Entry 3B2Q (X-ray diffraction, 2.10 A resolution); this record covers chains A and B.

== Chain A (and B) ==
Name: V-type ATP synthase beta chain
Organism: Methanosarcina mazei
Notes: EC 3.6.3.14; chain B of this document is another copy of the same molecule, construct and numbering; everything in this record applies to it too
Reference sequence: Q60187 (VATB_METMA); residues 1-460 here = UniProt positions 1-460
Amino-acid sequence (469 residues; row label = number of the first residue in the row; numbers below 1 keep their minus sign (Met-8 is residue -8)):
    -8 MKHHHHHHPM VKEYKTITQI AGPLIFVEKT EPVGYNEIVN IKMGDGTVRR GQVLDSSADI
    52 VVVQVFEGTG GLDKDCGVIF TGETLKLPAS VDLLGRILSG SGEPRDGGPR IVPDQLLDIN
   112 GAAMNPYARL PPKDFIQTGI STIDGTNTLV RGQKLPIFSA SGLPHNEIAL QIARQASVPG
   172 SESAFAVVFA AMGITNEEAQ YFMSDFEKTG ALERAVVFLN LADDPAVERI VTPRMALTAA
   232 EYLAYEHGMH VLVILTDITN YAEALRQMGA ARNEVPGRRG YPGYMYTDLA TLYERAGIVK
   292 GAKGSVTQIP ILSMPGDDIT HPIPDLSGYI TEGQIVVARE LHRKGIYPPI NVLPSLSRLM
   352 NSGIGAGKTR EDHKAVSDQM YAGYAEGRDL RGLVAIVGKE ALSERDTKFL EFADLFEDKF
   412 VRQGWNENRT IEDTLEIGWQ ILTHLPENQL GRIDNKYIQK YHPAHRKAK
Not modelled in the structure: -8 to 10, 59-69, 458-460 (chain B: -8 to 11, 59-67, 261-269)
Sequence notes: expression tag (-8 to 0); engineered mutation Trp416 (Arg in Q60187)
Ligand contacts: ATP (adenosine-5'-triphosphate): Phe149, Ser150, Ala151, Leu154, Met305, Asp316, Leu317, Ser318, Ile321, Gln325, Val327, Val328, Ala329, Arg330, Pro345

== How chain A and chain B interact ==
Contacting residue pairs (96):
  Pro14(A) with Ala386(B); Ile387(B); Val388(B); Gly389(B)
  Leu15(A) with Ala386(B)
  Asn111(A) with Ile387(B), hydrogen bond (side chain-backbone)
  Gly112(A) with Ile387(B)
  Ala113(A) with Ile387(B)
  Arg120(A) with Arg396(B); Asp397(B), salt bridge
  Lys145(A) with Asp380(B), salt bridge
  Pro267(A) with Arg334(B)
  Gly268(A) with Arg334(B)
  Tyr277(A) with Glu331(B); Arg334(B), hydrogen bond
  Thr278(A) with Arg382(B); Ala386(B)
  Ala281(A) with Gly383(B)
  Thr282(A) with Gly383(B); Ala386(B); Ile387(B)
  Tyr284(A) with Arg379(B), hydrogen bond; Asp380(B)
  Glu285(A) with Asp380(B); Ile387(B)
  Gly307(A) with Gly307(B); Asp308(B); Asp309(B), hydrogen bond (backbone-backbone)
  Asp308(A) with Gly307(B)
  Asp309(A) with Gly307(B), hydrogen bond (backbone-backbone); Arg330(B), salt bridge
  Ile310(A) with Gly307(B), hydrogen bond (backbone-backbone)
  Pro313(A) with Arg334(B)
  Ile314(A) with Arg334(B), hydrogen bond (backbone-side chain)
  Pro315(A) with Arg334(B)
  Asp316(A) with Ala329(B); Arg330(B), hydrogen bond (side chain-backbone); Glu331(B), hydrogen bond (side chain-backbone); Arg334(B)
  Ser318(A) with Ala329(B); Asn342(B), hydrogen bond
  Gly319(A) with Arg379(B)
  Ile321(A) with Leu344(B); Pro345(B)
  Thr322(A) with Leu344(B); Tyr372(B), hydrogen bond (backbone-side chain)
  Ala329(A) with Asp316(B); Ser318(B)
  Arg330(A) with Tyr277(B); Ile314(B), hydrogen bond (side chain-backbone); Asp316(B), hydrogen bond (backbone-side chain)
  Glu331(A) with Tyr277(B); Asp316(B), hydrogen bond (backbone-side chain)
  Arg334(A) with Tyr272(B), hydrogen bond (side chain-backbone); Pro273(B); Gly274(B); Tyr277(B), hydrogen bond
  Asn342(A) with Ser318(B), hydrogen bond
  Leu344(A) with Ile321(B); Thr322(B); Arg349(B), hydrogen bond (backbone-side chain)
  Pro345(A) with Ser318(B); Ile321(B); Arg349(B)
  Ser346(A) with Arg349(B), hydrogen bond (backbone-side chain)
  Leu347(A) with Leu347(B), hydrophobic; Arg349(B)
  Arg349(A) with Leu344(B), hydrogen bond (side chain-backbone); Ser346(B), hydrogen bond (side chain-backbone); Leu347(B); Tyr372(B), hydrogen bond
  Tyr372(A) with Thr322(B), hydrogen bond (side chain-backbone); Arg349(B), hydrogen bond
  Arg379(A) with Tyr284(B), hydrogen bond; Gly319(B)
  Asp380(A) with Lys145(B), salt bridge; Tyr284(B); Glu285(B)
  Gly383(A) with Ala281(B); Thr282(B)
  Ala386(A) with Pro14(B); Arg40(B), hydrogen bond (backbone-side chain); Thr278(B); Thr282(B)
  Ile387(A) with Arg40(B), hydrogen bond (backbone-side chain); Asn111(B); Gly112(B); Ala113(B); Thr282(B); Glu285(B)
  Val388(A) with Arg40(B); Ala113(B), hydrophobic
  Gly389(A) with Arg40(B)
  Lys390(A) with Glu58(B)
  Arg396(A) with Arg120(B)
  Asp397(A) with Arg120(B), salt bridge
Also at the interface, not in a pair above, chain A (55 interface residues in all): Met305, Pro306, Val343, Arg382, Leu384, Val385, Glu391
Also at the interface, not in a pair above, chain B (54 interface residues in all): Ile16, Phe57, Arg286, Val343, Glu377, Leu384, Val385

== Summary ==
Chain A and chain B form an interface of 55 and 54 residues respectively; the contacts include 27 hydrogen
bonds and 5 salt bridges. Polar contacts include Arg120(A)-Asp397(B), Lys145(A)-Asp380(B) and
Asp309(A)-Arg330(B). Ligands of chain A: ATP.
Both chains are V-type ATP synthase beta chain (Methanosarcina mazei). Entry 3B2Q (Intermediate position of
ATP on its trail to the binding pocket inside the subunit B mutant ...) was determined by X-ray diffraction
together with 2RKW from the same study.
